8F2K - chains A and F of the 7 polymer chains in the assembly; structure by electron microscopy, 2.90 A resolution.

[Chain A]
Name: ATP synthase subunit alpha
Organism: Saccharomyces cerevisiae
Reference sequence: A0A6A5Q4L9 (A0A6A5Q4L9_YEASX); residues 26-510 here correspond to UniProt positions 61-545 (UniProt number = residue number + 35)
Sequence (485 residues; each row starts with the number of its first residue):
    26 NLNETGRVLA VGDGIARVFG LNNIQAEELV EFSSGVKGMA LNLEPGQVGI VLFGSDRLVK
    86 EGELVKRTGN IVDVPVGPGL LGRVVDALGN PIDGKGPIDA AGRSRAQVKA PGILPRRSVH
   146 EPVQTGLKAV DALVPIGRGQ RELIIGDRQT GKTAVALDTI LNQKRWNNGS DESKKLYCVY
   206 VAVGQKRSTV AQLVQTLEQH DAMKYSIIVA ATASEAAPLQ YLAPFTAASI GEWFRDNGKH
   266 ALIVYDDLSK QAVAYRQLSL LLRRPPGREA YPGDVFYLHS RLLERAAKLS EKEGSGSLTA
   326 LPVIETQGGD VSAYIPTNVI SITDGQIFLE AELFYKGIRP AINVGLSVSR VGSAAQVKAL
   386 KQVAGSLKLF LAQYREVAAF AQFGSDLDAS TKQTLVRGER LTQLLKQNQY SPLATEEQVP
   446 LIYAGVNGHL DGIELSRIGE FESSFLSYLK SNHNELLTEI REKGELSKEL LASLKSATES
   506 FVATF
Metal / ion sites: Mg2+: T178 (together with ATP)
Small-molecule neighbours: ATP (adenosine-5'-triphosphate): D172, R173, Q174, T175, G176, K177, T178, A179, E330, F359, R364, P365, Q432, N433, Q434
What the authors report for this chain:
  - binding site for Cruentaren A: V336, I345, Q351, F353, V369, V373, K393, L394, A397

[Chain F]
Name: ATP synthase subunit beta
Organism: Saccharomyces cerevisiae
Notes: EC 7.1.2.2
Reference sequence: A0A6A5PX46 (A0A6A5PX46_YEASX); residues 8-476 here correspond to UniProt positions 41-509 (UniProt number = residue number + 33)
Sequence (469 residues; numbered 8 to 476; the number before each row is that of its first residue):
     8 PITGKVTAVI GAIVDVHFEQ SELPAILNAL EIKTPQGKLV LEVAQHLGEN TVRTIAMDGT
    68 EGLVRGEKVL DTGGPISVPV GRETLGRIIN VIGEPIDERG PIKSKLRKPI HADPPSFAEQ
   128 STSAEILETG IKVVDLLAPY ARGGKIGLFG GAGVGKTVFI QELINNIAKA HGGFSVFTGV
   188 GERTREGNDL YREMKETGVI NLEGESKVAL VFGQMNEPPG ARARVALTGL TIAEYFRDEE
   248 GQDVLLFIDN IFRFTQAGSE VSALLGRIPS AVGYQPTLAT DMGLLQERIT TTKKGSVTSV
   308 QAVYVPADDL TDPAPATTFA HLDATTVLSR GISELGIYPA VDPLDSKSRL LDAAVVGQEH
   368 YDVASKVQET LQTYKSLQDI IAILGMDELS EQDKLTVERA RKIQRFLSQP FAVAEVFTGI
   428 PGKLVRLKDT VASFKAVLEG KYDNIPEHAF YMVGGIEDVV AKAEKLAAE
Metal / ion sites: Mg2+: T164 (together with ATP)
Small-molecule neighbours:
  - ATP (adenosine-5'-triphosphate), molecule 1: G158, A159, G160, V161, G162, K163, T164, V165, R190, E193, Y311, Y345, P346, F418, A421, F424, T425
  - ATP, molecule 2: S355, D359, Y368
  - Cruentaren A (XBC): G160, R337, S340, E341, L342, G343, Y345, F424, T425, I427, Y458, M459
What the authors report for this chain:
  - binding site for Cruentaren A: R337, E341, Y345, F424

[How chain A and chain F interact]
Residue-residue contacts - 65 pairs, chain A then chain F:
  L34(A) with G55(F)
  A35(A) with H53(F)
  V36(A) with Q52(F); H53(F), hydrogen bond (backbone-backbone)
  D38(A) with R274(F)
  D81(A) with I33(F)
  R82(A) with A32(F); I33(F), hydrogen bond (side chain-backbone); L34(F); N35(F), hydrogen bond; P82(F)
  K85(A) with L30(F)
  E86(A) with L30(F); H53(F); G55(F); E56(F); N57(F), hydrogen bond (side chain-backbone)
  I117(A) with F124(F)
  R173(A) with F326(F)
  Q174(A) with T332(F); K354(F), hydrogen bond
  K211(A) with E294(F); A327(F); H328(F); D330(F), salt bridge
  R212(A) with P122(F), hydrogen bond (side chain-backbone); S123(F); F124(F); Q127(F); E294(F), hydrogen bond (backbone-side chain)
  S213(A) with Q127(F)
  V215(A) with F124(F), hydrophobic
  A216(A) with F124(F)
  Q217(A) with T129(F)
  Q220(A) with T129(F), hydrogen bond
  A238(A) with G290(F); H328(F)
  S239(A) with P121(F); E294(F)
  R281(A) with A278(F)
  Q282(A) with P283(F); T284(F); T287(F), hydrogen bond
  L285(A) with I275(F), hydrophobic; S277(F); P283(F), hydrophobic
  R288(A) with G273(F), hydrogen bond (side chain-backbone); I275(F)
  A295(A) with S277(F)
  Q332(A) with A323(F)
  G333(A) with T318(F)
  E357(A) with Q379(F)
  Y360(A) with L351(F), hydrophobic; D352(F), hydrogen bond (side chain-backbone); K354(F); Q375(F); E376(F), hydrogen bond (backbone-backbone); Q379(F)
  K361(A) with Q379(F)
  R364(A) with Y368(F), hydrogen bond; S372(F)
  Q407(A) with L384(F); S397(F); D400(F)
  F408(A) with E395(F)
Other interface residues (no listed pair), chain A (47 interface residues in all): G37, V84, V109, D118, V219, T237, A242, Q245, K275, V278, L286, E294, E330, G362
Other interface residues (no listed pair), chain F (57 interface residues in all): L54, T58, A125, P276, A286, L291, T297, L329, S353, R356, I387

[In short]
47 residues of chain A face 57 of chain F across their interface, with 13 hydrogen bonds and 1 salt bridge.
Polar pairs include K211(A)-D330(F), R82(A)-I33(F) and R82(A)-N35(F). One ATP molecule is bound between chain
A and chain F. From the paper: a binding site for Cruentaren A at V336(A), I345(A) and R337(F) among others.
Chain A is ATP synthase subunit alpha and chain F is ATP synthase subunit beta, both from Saccharomyces
cerevisiae; the structure, Structure of yeast F1-ATPase, was determined by electron microscopy.
